Entry 6O11 (X-ray diffraction, 1.84 A resolution); this record covers chain A.

[Chain A]
Protein: Cysteine desulfurase
Organism: Escherichia coli (strain K12)
Notes: EC 2.8.1.7, 4.4.1.16
Reference sequence: P77444 (SUFS_ECOLI); residues 1-406 here = UniProt positions 1-406
Sequence (406 residues; numbered 1 to 406; the number before each row is that of its first residue):
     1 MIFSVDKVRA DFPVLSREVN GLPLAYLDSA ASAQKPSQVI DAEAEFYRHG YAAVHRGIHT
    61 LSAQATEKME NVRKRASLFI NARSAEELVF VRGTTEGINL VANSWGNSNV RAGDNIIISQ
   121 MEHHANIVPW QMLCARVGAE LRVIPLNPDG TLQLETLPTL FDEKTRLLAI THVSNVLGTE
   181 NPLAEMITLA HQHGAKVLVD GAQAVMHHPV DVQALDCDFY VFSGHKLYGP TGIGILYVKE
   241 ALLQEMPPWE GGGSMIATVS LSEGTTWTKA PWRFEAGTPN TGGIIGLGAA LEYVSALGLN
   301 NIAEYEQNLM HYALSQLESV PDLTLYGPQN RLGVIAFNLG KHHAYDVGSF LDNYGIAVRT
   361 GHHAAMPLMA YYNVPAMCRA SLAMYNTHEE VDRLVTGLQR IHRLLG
Differences from the reference sequence: engineered mutation Ala-364 (Cys in P77444)
Small-molecule neighbours: C6P (N-({3-hydroxy-2-methyl-5-[(phosphonooxy)methyl]pyridin-4-yl}methyl)-L-cysteine): Ala-30, Ala-31, Arg-56, Gly-93, Thr-94, Thr-95, His-123, Ala-125, Thr-171, Val-173, Asn-175, Asp-200, Ala-202, Gln-203, Ser-223, His-225, Lys-226, Gly-277, Thr-278, Arg-359, Ala-364, Arg-379
UniProt features mapped onto this chain:
  - modified residue: Lys-226 (N6-(pyridoxal phosphate)lysine)
  - mutagenesis: His-55 (H55A: No effect), His-123 (H123A: Loss of function; possibly due to destabilization of PLP in the active site), Arg-379 (R379A: Loss of function)
From the paper describing this entry:
  - mutagenesis - C364A: abolished catalytic activity on L-cysteine
  - binding site for C6P: Arg-56, Lys-226, Arg-359
  - conformationally variable residues (loop rearrangement): Arg-56, Arg-359
  - catalytic residues: His-123, Lys-226 (proposed by the authors, not directly observed)

[In short]
Ligands of chain A: compound C6P. UniProt lists 3 mutagenesis sites. The paper reports catalytic residues
His-123 and Lys-226; C364A abolishes catalytic activity on L-cysteine.
Chain A is Cysteine desulfurase (Escherichia coli (strain K12)); the structure, E. coli cysteine desulfurase
SufS C364A with a Cys-aldimine intermediate, was determined by X-ray diffraction together with 6O13, 6O10 and
6O12 from the same study.
